PDB entry 8ZGS | electron microscopy, 3.04 A resolution | chains A and B of the 6 polymer chains in the assembly

== Chain A ==
Protein: High affinity immunoglobulin epsilon receptor subunit alpha
Organism: Rattus norvegicus
UniProtKB: P12371 (FCERA_RAT); residue numbers follow UniProt; this construct covers 1-245
Amino-acid sequence (245 residues; each row starts with the number of its first residue):
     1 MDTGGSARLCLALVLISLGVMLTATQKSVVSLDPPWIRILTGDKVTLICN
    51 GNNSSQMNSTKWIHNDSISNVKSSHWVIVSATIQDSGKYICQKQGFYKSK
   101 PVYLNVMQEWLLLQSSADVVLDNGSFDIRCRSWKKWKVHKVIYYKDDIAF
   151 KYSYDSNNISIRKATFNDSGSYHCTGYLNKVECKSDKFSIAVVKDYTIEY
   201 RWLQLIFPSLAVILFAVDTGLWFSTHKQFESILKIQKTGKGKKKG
Unresolved in the structure: 1-24, 237-245
Disulfide bonds: Cys49-Cys91, Cys130-Cys174
Glycans and other covalent adducts: N-acetylglucosamine (NAG) linked to Asn65, Asn158, Asn167
Curated features (UniProtKB/Swiss-Prot):
  - glycosylation (N-linked (GlcNAc...) asparagine): Asn52, Asn53, Asn58, Asn65, Asn123, Asn158, Asn167

== Chain B ==
Protein: High affinity immunoglobulin epsilon receptor subunit beta
Organism: Rattus norvegicus
UniProtKB: P13386 (FCERB_RAT); numbering as in UniProt (aligned over 1-243)
Amino-acid sequence (243 residues; numbered 1 to 243; the number before each row is that of its first residue):
     1 MDTENKSRADLALPNPQESPSAPDIELLEASPPAKALPEKPASPPPQQTW
    51 QSFLKKELEFLGVTQVLVGLICLCFGTVVCSTLQTSDFDDEVLLLYRAGY
   101 PFWGAVLFVLSGFLSIMSERKNTLYLVRGSLGANIVSSIAAGLGIAILIL
   151 NLSNNSAYMNYCKDITEDDGCFVTSFITELVLMLLFLTILAFCSAVLLII
   201 YRIGQEFERSKVPDDRLYEELHVYSPIYSALEDTREASAPVVS
Unresolved in the structure: 1-49, 208-243
Disulfide bonds: Cys162-Cys171
Curated features (UniProtKB/Swiss-Prot):
  - modified residue: Tyr218 (Phosphotyrosine), Tyr224 (Phosphotyrosine), Ser225 (Phosphoserine), Tyr228 (Phosphotyrosine)

== Chain A / chain B interface ==
Contacting residue pairs - 37 pairs, chain A then chain B:
  Thr25(A) with Tyr161(B)
  Lys27(A) with Tyr158(B); Asp168(B), salt bridge
  Asp66(A) with Gln84(B); Ser86(B); Asp87(B)
  Lys88(A) with Asp87(B), salt bridge
  Ile90(A) with Asp87(B)
  Tyr97(A) with Asp89(B); Glu91(B); Ala157(B); Tyr158(B)
  Lys98(A) with Ser86(B), hydrogen bond (side chain-backbone); Phe88(B), hydrogen bond (side chain-backbone); Asp89(B), hydrogen bond (backbone-side chain)
  Lys100(A) with Asp168(B)
  Ile198(A) with Thr166(B); Asp168(B); Asp169(B); Phe172(B), hydrophobic
  Glu199(A) with Asp169(B)
  Tyr200(A) with Leu83(B), hydrophobic; Gln84(B); Asp169(B); Phe172(B)
  Arg201(A) with Thr166(B)
  Trp202(A) with Thr82(B)
  Leu203(A) with Thr82(B); Leu83(B), hydrophobic; Phe176(B)
  Gln204(A) with Phe172(B); Phe176(B); Glu179(B), hydrogen bond
  Phe207(A) with Phe176(B), hydrophobic; Glu179(B); Met183(B), hydrophobic
  Leu210(A) with Phe75(B), hydrophobic
Interface residues without a listed pair, chain A (20 interface residues in all): Gln26, Gln92, Leu214
Interface residues without a listed pair, chain B (22 interface residues in all): Leu67, Thr85, Val173

== Summary ==
20 residues of chain A face 22 of chain B across their interface; the contacts include 4 hydrogen bonds and 2
salt bridges. Among the polar pairs are Lys27(A)-Asp168(B), Lys88(A)-Asp87(B) and Lys98(A)-Ser86(B).
N-acetylglucosamine is covalently linked to Asn65(A), Asn158(A) and Asn167(A).
Chain A is High affinity immunoglobulin epsilon receptor subunit alpha and chain B is High affinity
immunoglobulin epsilon receptor subunit beta, both from Rattus norvegicus; the structure, Structure of the
ige-fc bound to its high affinity receptor fc(epsilon)ri state2, was determined by electron microscopy,
deposited together with 8Y81, 8Y84, 8Z0T and 8ZGT.
